8DFD - chains D and G of the 8 polymer chains in the assembly; structure by electron microscopy, 2.12 A resolution.

# Chain D
Protein: Nitrogenase molybdenum-iron protein beta chain
Source organism: Azotobacter vinelandii
Notes: EC 1.18.6.1
Reference sequence: P07329 (NIFK_AZOVI); residues 1-523 here = UniProt positions 1-523
Amino-acid sequence (523 residues; numbered 1 to 523; the number before each row is that of its first residue):
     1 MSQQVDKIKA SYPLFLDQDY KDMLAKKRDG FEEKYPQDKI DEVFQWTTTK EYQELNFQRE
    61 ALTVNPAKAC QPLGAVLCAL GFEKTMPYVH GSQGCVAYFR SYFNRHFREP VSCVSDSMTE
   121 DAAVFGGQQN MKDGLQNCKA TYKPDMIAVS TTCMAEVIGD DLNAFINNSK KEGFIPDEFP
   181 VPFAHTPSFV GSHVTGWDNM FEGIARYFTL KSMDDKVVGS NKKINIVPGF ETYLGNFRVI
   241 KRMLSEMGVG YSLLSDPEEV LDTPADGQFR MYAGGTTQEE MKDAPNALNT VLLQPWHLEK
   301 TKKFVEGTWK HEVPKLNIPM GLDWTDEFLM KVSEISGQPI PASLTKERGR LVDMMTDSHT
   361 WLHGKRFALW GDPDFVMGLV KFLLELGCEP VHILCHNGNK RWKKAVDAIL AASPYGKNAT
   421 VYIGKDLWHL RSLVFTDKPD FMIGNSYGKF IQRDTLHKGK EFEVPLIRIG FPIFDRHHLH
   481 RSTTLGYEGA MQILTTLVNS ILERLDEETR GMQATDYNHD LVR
Disordered / not traced: 1
Bound ions: fe(8)-S(7) cluster Fe: C70, C95, C153 (shared with 3 residues of chain C); Fe ion site 1: R108, E109 (shared with 2 residues of chain B); Fe ion site 2: D353, D357 (shared with 2 residues of chain B)
Ligand contacts: fe(8)-S(7) cluster (CLF): C70, P72, S92, G94, C95, Y98, F99, T152, C153, S188

# Chain G
Protein: Nitrogenase iron protein 1
Source organism: Azotobacter vinelandii
Notes: EC 1.18.6.1
Reference sequence: P00459 (NIFH1_AZOVI); residues 0-289 here correspond to UniProt positions 1-290 (UniProt number = residue number + 1)
Amino-acid sequence (290 residues; numbered 0 to 289; the number before each row is that of its first residue; numbering starts at 0):
     0 MAMRQCAIYG KGGIGKSTTT QNLVAALAEM GKKVMIVGCD PKADSTRLIL HSKAQNTIME
    60 MAAEAGTVED LELEDVLKAG YGGVKCVESG GPEPGVGCAG RGVITAINFL EEEGAYEDDL
   120 DFVFYDVLGD VVCGGFAMPI RENKAQEIYI VCSGEMMAMY AANNISKGIV KYANSGSVRL
   180 GGLICNSRNT DREDELIIAL ANKLGTQMIH FVPRDNVVQR AEIRRMTVIE YDPKAKQADE
   240 YRALARKVVD NKLLVIPNPI TMDELEELLM EFGIMEVEDE SIVGKTAEEV
Disordered / not traced: 0, 275-289
Bound ions: Mg2+: S16 (together with ADP); 4Fe-4S cluster Fe: C97, C132 (shared with 2 residues of chain H)
Ligand contacts:
  - ADP / tetrafluoroaluminate, molecule 1: K10, G11, G12, I13, G14, K15, S16, T17, D39, K41, D43, V126, L127, G128, N185, V211, P212, R213, D214, N215, V217, Q218, E221, Q236, Y240
  - ADP / tetrafluoroaluminate, molecule 2: K10, G11, D129, E154, M155, M156
  - 4Fe-4S cluster (SF4): C97, A98, G99, V131, C132, F135

# Interface between chain D and chain G
Residue-residue contacts - 21 pairs, chain D then chain G:
  Q128(D) - K170(G)
  E156(D) - R100(G)  salt bridge
  V157(D) - C97(G)  hydrophobic
  I158(D) - G133(G)  hydrogen bond (backbone-backbone)
  I158(D) - G134(G)
  G159(D) - I103(G)
  G159(D) - G133(G)
  G159(D) - R140(G)  hydrogen bond (backbone-side chain)
  D161(D) - R140(G)  salt bridge
  D161(D) - Y171(G)
  N163(D) - E141(G)
  A164(D) - S174(G)
  N167(D) - E141(G)
  N167(D) - S174(G)  hydrogen bond (side chain-backbone)
  N168(D) - K170(G)
  N168(D) - N173(G)
  N168(D) - S174(G)
  K171(D) - N173(G)  hydrogen bond (side chain-backbone)
  H185(D) - R140(G)
  P187(D) - R100(G)
  F189(D) - R100(G)
Interface residues without a listed pair, chain G (12 interface residues in all): C132

# Overview
14 residues of chain D and 12 residues of chain G are in contact, with 4 hydrogen bonds and 2 salt bridges.
Polar pairs include E156(D)-R100(G), D161(D)-R140(G) and G159(D)-R140(G). Bound to chain D: fe(8)-S(7)
cluster. Chain G binds ADP / tetrafluoroaluminate and 4Fe-4S cluster.
Here chain D is Nitrogenase molybdenum-iron protein beta chain and chain G is Nitrogenase iron protein 1, both
from Azotobacter vinelandii. Entry 8DFD (CryoEM structure of the 2:1 ADP-tetrafluoroaluminate stabilized
nitrogenase complex from Azotobacter vinelandii) was determined by electron microscopy (same publication as
8TC3, 8DFC and 8DBY).
